8V7B - chains A and P of the 3 polymer chains in the assembly; structure by X-ray diffraction, 1.90 A resolution.

[Chain A]
Protein: DNA polymerase eta
From: Homo sapiens
Notes: EC 2.7.7.7
UniProtKB: Q9Y253 (POLH_HUMAN); residues 1-432 here = UniProt positions 1-432
Chain sequence (435 residues; each row starts with the number of its first residue; numbers below 1 keep their minus sign (Gly-2 is residue -2)):
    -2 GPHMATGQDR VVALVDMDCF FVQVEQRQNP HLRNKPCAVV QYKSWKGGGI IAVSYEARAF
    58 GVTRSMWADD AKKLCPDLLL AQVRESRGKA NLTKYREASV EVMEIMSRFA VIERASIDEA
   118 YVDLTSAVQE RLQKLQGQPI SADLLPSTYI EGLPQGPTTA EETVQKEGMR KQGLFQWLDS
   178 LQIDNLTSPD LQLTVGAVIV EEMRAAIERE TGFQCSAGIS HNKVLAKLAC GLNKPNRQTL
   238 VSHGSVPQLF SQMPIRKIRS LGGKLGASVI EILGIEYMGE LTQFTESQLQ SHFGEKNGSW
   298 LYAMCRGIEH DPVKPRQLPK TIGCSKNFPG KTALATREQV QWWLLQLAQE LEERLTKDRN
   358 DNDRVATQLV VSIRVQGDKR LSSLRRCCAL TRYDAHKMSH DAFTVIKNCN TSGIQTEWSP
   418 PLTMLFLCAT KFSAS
Unresolved in the structure: 155-159
Differences from the reference sequence: expression tag (-2 to 0)
Bound ions: Ca2+: Asp13, Met14, Asp115 (together with Cytarabine-TRIPHOSPHATE); K+: Asp13, Asp115, Glu116 (together with Cytarabine-TRIPHOSPHATE) (shared with DT8(P) of chain P)
Residues lining bound ligands: Cytarabine-TRIPHOSPHATE (HF4; 4-amino-1-{5-O-[(S)-hydroxy{[(R)-hydroxy(phosphonooxy)phosphoryl]oxy}phosphoryl]-beta-D-arabinofuranosyl}pyrimidin-2(1H)-one): Asp13, Met14, Asp15, Cys16, Phe17, Phe18, Ile48, Ala49, Tyr52, Arg55, Arg61, Ile114, Asp115, Glu116, Lys231
Reported in the primary citation:
  - binding site for Cytarabine-TRIPHOSPHATE: Ala49
  - specificity-determining residues: Phe18

[Chain P]
Molecule: 8-nt DNA strand
Sequence (8 nucleotides; row label = number of the first residue in the row):
     1 AGCGTCAT
Bound ions: K+: DT8 (together with Cytarabine-TRIPHOSPHATE) (shared with Asp13(A), Asp115(A), Glu116(A) of chain A)

[How chain A and chain P interact]
Pairs across the interface (21):
  Ser113(A) - DT8(P)  hydrogen bond to the phosphate
  Asp115(A) - DT8(P)  phosphate contact
  Glu116(A) - DT8(P)  sugar contact
  Lys224(A) - DT8(P)  salt bridge to the phosphate
  Ile255(A) - DA7(P)  phosphate contact
  Arg256(A) - DA7(P)  sugar contact
  Ser257(A) - DC6(P)  phosphate contact
  Ser257(A) - DA7(P)  hydrogen bond to the phosphate
  Leu258(A) - DA7(P)  phosphate contact
  Gly259(A) - DA7(P)  hydrogen bond to the phosphate
  Gly260(A) - DC6(P)  phosphate contact
  Gly260(A) - DA7(P)  phosphate contact
  Lys261(A) - DT5(P)  phosphate contact
  Lys261(A) - DC6(P)  hydrogen bond to the phosphate
  Leu262(A) - DC6(P)  hydrogen bond to the phosphate
  Arg377(A) - DG4(P)  salt bridge to the phosphate
  Leu381(A) - DC3(P)  phosphate contact
  Arg382(A) - DG2(P)  salt bridge to the phosphate
  Arg382(A) - DC3(P)  hydrogen bond to the phosphate
  Arg383(A) - DG2(P)  phosphate contact
  Cys384(A) - DG2(P)  hydrogen bond to the phosphate
Interface residues without a listed pair, chain A (20 interface residues in all): Ile114, Ser379, Ser380
Interface residues without a listed pair, chain P (8 interface residues in all): DA1

[In short]
20 residues of chain A face 8 of chain P across their interface, with 7 hydrogen bonds and 3 salt bridges.
Among the polar pairs are Ser113(A)-DT8(P), Ser257(A)-DA7(P) and Gly259(A)-DA7(P). Bound to chain A:
Cytarabine-TRIPHOSPHATE. Asp13(A), Met14(A) and Asp115(A) coordinate Ca2+. From the paper: a binding site for
Cytarabine-TRIPHOSPHATE at Ala49(A); the specificity determinant Phe18(A).
Chain A is DNA polymerase eta (Homo sapiens) and chain P is an 8-nt DNA strand; the structure, Human DNA
polymerase eta-DNA-dT primer araCTP insertion ternary complex at pH7.0 (K+ MES) with 1 Ca2+ ..., was
determined by X-ray diffraction, deposited together with 8V7A, 8V7C, 8V7D, 8V7E, 8V7F, 8V7G and 4 further
entries.
